PDB entry 6CMP | X-ray diffraction, 1.80 A resolution | chain A

# Chain A
Molecule: Tyrosine-protein phosphatase non-receptor type 11
Source organism: Homo sapiens
Notes: EC 3.1.3.48
UniProt: Q06124 (PTN11_HUMAN), isoform Q06124-2; residues 1-529 here = UniProt positions 1-529
Amino-acid sequence (532 residues; numbered -2 to 529; the number before each row is that of its first residue; numbers below 1 keep their minus sign (Gly-2 is residue -2)):
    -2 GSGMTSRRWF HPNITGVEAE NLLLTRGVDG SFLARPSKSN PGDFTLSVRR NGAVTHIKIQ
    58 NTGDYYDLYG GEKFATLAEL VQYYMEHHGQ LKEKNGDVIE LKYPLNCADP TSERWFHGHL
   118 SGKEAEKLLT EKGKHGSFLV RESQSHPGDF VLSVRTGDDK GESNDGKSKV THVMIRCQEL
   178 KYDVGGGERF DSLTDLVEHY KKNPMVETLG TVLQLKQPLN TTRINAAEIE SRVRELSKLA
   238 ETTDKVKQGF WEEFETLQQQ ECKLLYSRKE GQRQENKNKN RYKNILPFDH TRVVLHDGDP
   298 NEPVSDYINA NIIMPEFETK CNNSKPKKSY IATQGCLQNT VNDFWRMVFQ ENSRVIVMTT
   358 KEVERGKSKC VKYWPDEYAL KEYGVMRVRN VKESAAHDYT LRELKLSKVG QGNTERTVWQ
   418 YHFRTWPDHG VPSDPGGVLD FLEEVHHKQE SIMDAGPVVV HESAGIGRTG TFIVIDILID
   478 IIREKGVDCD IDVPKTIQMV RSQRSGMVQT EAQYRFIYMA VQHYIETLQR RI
Disordered / not traced: -2 to 3, 238-243, 296-300, 317-324, 359-365, 528-529
Sequence notes: expression tag (-2 to 0); engineered mutation Glu459 (Cys in Q06124)
Curated features (UniProtKB/Swiss-Prot):
  - binding site (substrate): Asp425, Gln506
  - modified residue: Thr2 (N-acetylthreonine), Tyr62 (Phosphotyrosine), Tyr66 (Phosphotyrosine)
  - natural variant: Thr2 (T2I: In NS1), Thr42 (T42A: In NS1), Asn58 (N58K: In NS1), Thr59 (T59A: In NS1), Gly60 (G60A: In NS1; G60V: In myelodysplastic syndrome), Asp61 (D61G: In NS1; D61N: In NS1; D61V: In JMML; D61Y: In JMML), Tyr62 (Y62D: In NS1), Tyr63 (Y63C: In NS1), Glu69 (E69K: In JMML; E69Q: In NS1), Phe71 (F71K: In acute myeloid leukemia; F71L: In NS1), Ala72 (A72G: In NS1; A72S: In NS1; A72T: In JMML; A72V: In JMML), Thr73 (T73I: In NS1), 25 further natural variant entries in UniProt
Reported in the primary citation:
  - contacts within the chain: Glu76-Ser502 (hydrogen bond), Glu76-Arg265 (salt bridge) (citing earlier work)
  - catalytic residues: Asp425 (citing earlier work)

# Overview
Curated annotation (UniProt) lists substrate-binding residues Asp425 and Gln506. The paper reports the
catalytic residue Asp425; contacts within the chain involving Glu76, Ser502 and Arg265.
Chain A is Tyrosine-protein phosphatase non-receptor type 11 (Homo sapiens); the structure, Closed structure
of inactive SHP2 mutant C459E, was determined by X-ray diffraction (same publication as 6CMQ, 6CMR and 6CMS).
